Entry 9F73 (electron microscopy, 3.00 A resolution); this record covers chains A and F of the 7 polymer chains in the assembly.

== Chain A (and F) ==
Protein: Large T antigen
From: Betapolyomavirus macacae
Notes: EC 3.6.4.-; chain F of this document is another copy of the same molecule, construct and numbering; everything in this record applies to it too
UniProt: P03070 (LT_SV40); residues 266-627 here = UniProt positions 266-627
Amino-acid sequence (362 residues; row label = number of the first residue in the row):
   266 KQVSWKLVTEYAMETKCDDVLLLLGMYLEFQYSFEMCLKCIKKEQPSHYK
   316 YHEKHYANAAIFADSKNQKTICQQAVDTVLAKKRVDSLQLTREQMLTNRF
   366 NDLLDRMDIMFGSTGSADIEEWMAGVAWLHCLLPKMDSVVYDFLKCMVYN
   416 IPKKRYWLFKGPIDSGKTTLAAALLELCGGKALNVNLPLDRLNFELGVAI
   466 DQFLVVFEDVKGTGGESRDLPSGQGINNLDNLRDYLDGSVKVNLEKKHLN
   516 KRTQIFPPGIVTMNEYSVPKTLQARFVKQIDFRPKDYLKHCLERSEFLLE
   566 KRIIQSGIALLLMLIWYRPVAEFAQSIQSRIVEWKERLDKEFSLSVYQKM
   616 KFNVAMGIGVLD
Swiss-Prot annotation at these positions:
  - binding site (Zn(2+)): C302, C305, H313, H317
  - binding site (ATP): G426 to T433
Ligand contacts: ATP (adenosine-5'-triphosphate): W393, L397, G426, P427, I428, D429, S430, G431, K432, T433, T434, N529, P549, K550, D551, L553, K554, L557

== How chain A and chain F interact ==
Contacting residue pairs (21):
  W270(A) - K331(F)
  Q339(A) - S330(F)  hydrogen bond (side chain-backbone)
  Q339(A) - K331(F)
  Q339(A) - Q333(F)  hydrogen bond
  D342(A) - K334(F)  salt bridge
  A346(A) - L286(F)
  A346(A) - G290(F)
  R349(A) - D284(F)  salt bridge
  R349(A) - L286(F)
  R349(A) - L287(F)
  V350(A) - G290(F)
  V350(A) - M291(F)
  V350(A) - E294(F)
  L353(A) - L287(F)  hydrophobic
  Q354(A) - K304(F)  hydrogen bond
  N415(A) - R567(F)  hydrogen bond (backbone-side chain)
  P417(A) - R567(F)
  G503(A) - R567(F)  hydrogen bond (backbone-side chain)
  S504(A) - R567(F)
  S504(A) - Q570(F)
  R517(A) - D284(F)
Interface residues without a listed pair, chain A (15 interface residues in all): T343, L345
Interface residues without a listed pair, chain F (17 interface residues in all): L289, L293, Q310, N332

== In short ==
The interface between chain A and chain F involves 15 residues on one side and 17 on the other, with 5
hydrogen bonds and 2 salt bridges. Among the polar pairs are D342(A)-K334(F), R349(A)-D284(F) and
Q339(A)-S330(F). Bound to chain A: ATP.
Chain A and chain F are both Large T antigen (Betapolyomavirus macacae); the structure, Active SV40 LTAg
complex with DNA (3D variability component_002, frame_015), was determined by electron microscopy, deposited
together with 9EVH, 9EVP, 9F3T, 9F3U, 9F5I, 9F74 and 14 further entries.
